PDB entry 8HY0 | electron microscopy, 3.10 A resolution | chains A and J of the 16 polymer chains in the assembly

Chain A:
Protein: Histone H3
Source organism: Xenopus laevis
UniProt: A0A310TTQ1 (A0A310TTQ1_XENLA); residues 1-135 here correspond to UniProt positions 2-136 (UniProt number = residue number + 1)
Chain sequence (135 residues; each row starts with the number of its first residue):
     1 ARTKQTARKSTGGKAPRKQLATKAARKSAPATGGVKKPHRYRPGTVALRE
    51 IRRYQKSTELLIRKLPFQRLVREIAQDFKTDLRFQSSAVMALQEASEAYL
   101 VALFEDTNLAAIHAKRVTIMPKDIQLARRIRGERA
Disordered / not traced: 1-32, 135
Differences from the reference sequence: engineered mutation Ala110 (Cys111 in A0A310TTQ1)
Modified / non-standard residues: Lys36 (2-{[(2R)-2-amino-2-carboxyethyl]sulfanyl}-N,N,N-trimethylethanaminium; ML3)

Chain J:
Molecule: 352-nt DNA strand
Sequence (352 nucleotides; each row starts with the number of its first residue):
     1 ATCGCTGTTCAATACATGCACAGGATGTATATATCTGACACGTGCCTGGA
    51 GACTAGGGAGTAATCCCCTTGGCGGTTAAAACGCGGGGGACAGCGCGTAC
   101 GTGCGTTTAAGCGGTGCTAGAGCTGTCTACGACCAATTGAGCGGCCTCGG
   151 CACCGGGATTCTCCAGTCTAGAACTGGCAGTACTTTCAATACATGCACAG
   201 GATGTATATATCTGACACGTGCCTGGAGACTAGGGAGTAATCCCCTTGGC
   251 GGTTAAAACGCGGGGGACAGCGCGTACGTGCGTTTAAGCGGTGCTAGAGC
   301 TGTCTACGACCAATTGAGCGGCCTCGGCACCGGGATTCTCGATATCGAAT
   351 TC
Disordered / not traced: 1-10, 181-352

Interface between chain A and chain J:
Pairs across the interface - 23 pairs, chain A then chain J:
  Lys37(A) with DC164(J), salt bridge to the phosphate
  His39(A) with DC163(J), sugar contact
  Arg40(A) with DG85(J), base contact; DC163(J), sugar contact
  Tyr41(A) with DT162(J), phosphate contact; DC163(J), phosphate contact
  Arg42(A) with DG88(J), salt bridge to the phosphate; DC163(J), hydrogen bond to the phosphate
  Thr45(A) with DT162(J), phosphate contact; DC163(J), hydrogen bond to the phosphate
  Arg63(A) with DA79(J), salt bridge to the phosphate; DA80(J), salt bridge to the phosphate
  Arg72(A) with DT70(J), salt bridge to the phosphate
  Arg83(A) with DT70(J), sugar contact
  Phe84(A) with DT69(J), phosphate contact; DT70(J), hydrogen bond to the phosphate
  Gln85(A) with DT69(J), phosphate contact
  Ser86(A) with DT69(J), phosphate contact
  Arg116(A) with DA90(J), phosphate contact
  Val117(A) with DG89(J), phosphate contact; DA90(J), hydrogen bond to the phosphate
  Thr118(A) with DG89(J), hydrogen bond to the phosphate; DA90(J), hydrogen bond to the phosphate
Other interface residues (no listed pair), chain A (17 interface residues in all): Pro43, Lys115
Other interface residues (no listed pair), chain J (13 interface residues in all): DG87, DC91

In short:
Chain A and chain J form an interface of 17 and 13 residues respectively; the contacts include 6 hydrogen
bonds and 5 salt bridges. Polar contacts include Arg42(A)-DC163(J), Thr45(A)-DC163(J) and Phe84(A)-DT70(J).
Chain A is Histone H3 (Xenopus laevis) and chain J is a 352-nt DNA strand; the structure, Composite cryo-EM
structure of the histone deacetylase complex Rpd3S in complex with nucleosome, was determined by electron
microscopy, deposited together with 8HXX, 8HXY, 8HXZ and 8JHO.
